4J0R - chain A; structure by X-ray diffraction, 1.72 A resolution.

== Chain A ==
Name: Bromodomain-containing protein 4
Source organism: Homo sapiens
UniProtKB: O60885 (BRD4_HUMAN); residue numbers follow UniProt; this construct covers 44-168
Sequence (127 residues; row label = number of the first residue in the row):
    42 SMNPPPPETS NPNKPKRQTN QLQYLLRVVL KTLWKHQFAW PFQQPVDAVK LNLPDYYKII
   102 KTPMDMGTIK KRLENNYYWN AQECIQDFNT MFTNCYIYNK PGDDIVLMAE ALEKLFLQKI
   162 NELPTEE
Differences from the reference sequence: expression tag (42-43)
UniProt features mapped onto this chain:
  - site: Asn140 (Acetylated histone binding)
  - cross-link: Lys99 (Glycyl lysine isopeptide (Lys-Gly) (interchain with G-Cter in SUMO2))
  - natural variant: Asp145 (D145G: Found in a patient with a neurodevelopmental syndrome; uncertain significance)
  - mutagenesis: Asn140 (N140A: Abolishes binding to acetylated histones)
Residues lining bound ligands: 1H2 (3-(3,5-dimethyl-1,2-oxazol-4-yl)-5-[(R)-hydroxy(phenyl)methyl]phenol): Trp81, Pro82, Phe83, Gln85, Val87, Leu92, Leu94, Tyr97, Cys136, Tyr139, Asn140, Asp145, Ile146, Met149
From the paper describing this entry:
  - specificity-determining residues: Trp81, Lys91, Asp145 (by similarity / conservation)

== Summary ==
Ligands of chain A: compound 1H2. Curated annotation (UniProt) lists one mutagenesis site. The paper reports
specificity determinants Trp81, Lys91 and Asp145.
Chain A is Bromodomain-containing protein 4 (Homo sapiens); the structure, Crystal Structure of the first
bromodomain of human BRD4 in complex with a 3,5-dimethylisoxazol ligand, was determined by X-ray diffraction,
deposited together with 4J0S.
